3L71 - chains N and V of the 20 polymer chains in the assembly; structure by X-ray diffraction, 2.84 A resolution.

# Chain N
Molecule: Mitochondrial ubiquinol-cytochrome-c reductase complex core protein i
Organism: Gallus gallus
Notes: EC 1.10.2.2
UniProt: D0VX31 (D0VX31_CHICK); residue numbers follow UniProt; this construct covers 1-446
Chain sequence (446 residues; each row starts with the number of its first residue):
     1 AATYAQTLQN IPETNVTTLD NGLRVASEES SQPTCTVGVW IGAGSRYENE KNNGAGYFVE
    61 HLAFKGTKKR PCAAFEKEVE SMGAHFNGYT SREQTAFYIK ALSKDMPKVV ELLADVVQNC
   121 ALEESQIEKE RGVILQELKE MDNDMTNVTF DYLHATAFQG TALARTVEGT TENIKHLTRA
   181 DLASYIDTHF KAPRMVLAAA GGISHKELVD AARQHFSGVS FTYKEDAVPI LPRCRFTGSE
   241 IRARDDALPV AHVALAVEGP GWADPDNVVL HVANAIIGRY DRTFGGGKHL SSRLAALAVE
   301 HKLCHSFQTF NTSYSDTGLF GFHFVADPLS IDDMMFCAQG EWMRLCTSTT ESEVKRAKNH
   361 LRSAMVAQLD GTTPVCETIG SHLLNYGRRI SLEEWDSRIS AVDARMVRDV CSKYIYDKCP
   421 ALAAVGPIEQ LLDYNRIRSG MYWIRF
Unresolved in the structure: 1-2, 445-446

# Chain V
Molecule: Cytochrome b-c1 complex subunit Rieske, mitochondrial
Organism: Gallus gallus
Notes: EC 1.10.2.2
UniProt: Q5ZLR5 (UCRI_CHICK); residues 47-78 here correspond to UniProt positions 45-76 (UniProt number = residue number - 2)
Chain sequence (47 residues; each row starts with the number of its first residue; note: 7 numbers in that range are skipped by the numbering (no residue carries them; nothing is unmodelled there); X marks 15 residues of unknown identity (built as UNK)):
    25 XXXXXXXXX
    35 XXXXXX
    47 RPLLCRESMS GRSARRDLVA GISLNAPASV RY
Unresolved in the structure: 25-27, 78
Sequence notes: insertion (25-33, 35-40)

# Interface between chain N and chain V
Residue-residue contacts (26; chain N residue first):
  V133(N) - E53(V)
  Q136(N) - L50(V)
  K139(N) - L50(V)
  E140(N) - R47(V)
  E140(N) - P48(V)
  E140(N) - L49(V)
  E140(N) - L50(V)  hydrogen bond (side chain-backbone)
  E140(N) - C51(V)
  E140(N) - S54(V)  hydrogen bond
  N143(N) - R47(V)
  N143(N) - P48(V)
  R279(N) - P73(V)
  D281(N) - P73(V)
  T283(N) - I68(V)
  T283(N) - S69(V)
  T283(N) - A72(V)
  T283(N) - P73(V)
  T283(N) - A74(V)  hydrogen bond (side chain-backbone)
  F284(N) - L70(V)
  F284(N) - N71(V)
  F284(N) - A72(V)
  F284(N) - P73(V)
  G285(N) - S69(V)  hydrogen bond (backbone-backbone)
  G285(N) - L70(V)  hydrogen bond (backbone-backbone)
  G286(N) - L70(V)  hydrogen bond (backbone-backbone)
  L290(N) - L70(V)
Other interface residues (no listed pair), chain N (20 interface residues in all): E137, Y280, R282, H305, S306, V325, H360, A364

# In short
20 residues of chain N and 14 residues of chain V are in contact; the contacts include 6 hydrogen bonds. Polar
pairs include E140(N)-L50(V), E140(N)-S54(V) and T283(N)-A74(V).
Here chain N is Mitochondrial ubiquinol-cytochrome-c reductase complex core protein i and chain V is
Cytochrome b-c1 complex subunit Rieske, mitochondrial, both from Gallus gallus. Entry 3L71 (Cytochrome BC1
complex from chicken with azoxystrobin bound) was determined by X-ray diffraction.
